3KNR - chain A; structure by X-ray diffraction, 1.71 A resolution.

# Chain A
Protein: Beta-lactamase 2
Organism: Bacillus cereus
Notes: EC 3.5.2.6
UniProtKB: P04190 (BLA2_BACCE); residues 1-227 here correspond to UniProt positions 31-257 (UniProt number = residue number + 30)
Amino-acid sequence (227 residues; row label = number of the first residue in the row):
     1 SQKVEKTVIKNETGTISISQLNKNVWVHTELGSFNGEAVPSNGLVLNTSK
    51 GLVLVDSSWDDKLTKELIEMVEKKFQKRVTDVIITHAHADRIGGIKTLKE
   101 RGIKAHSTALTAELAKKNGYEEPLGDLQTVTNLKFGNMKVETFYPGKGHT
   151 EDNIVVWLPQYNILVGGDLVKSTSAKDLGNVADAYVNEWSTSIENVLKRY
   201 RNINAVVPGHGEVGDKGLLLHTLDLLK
Not modelled in the structure: 1-13
Construct notes: engineered mutation Asp168 (Cys198 in P04190)
Bound ions: Zn2+ site 1: His86, His88, His149; Zn2+ site 2: Asp90, Asp168, His210

# In short
The Zn2+ site 1 is built by His86, His88 and His149. The Zn2+ site 2 is built by Asp90, Asp168 and His210.
Chain A is Beta-lactamase 2 (Bacillus cereus); the structure, Bacillus cereus metallo-beta-lactamase Cys221Asp
mutant, 1 mM Zn(II), was determined by X-ray diffraction (same publication as 3KNS).
